Entry 7AQO (electron microscopy, 4.50 A resolution (low resolution: residue-level contacts below are approximate; hydrogen-bond / salt-bridge calls are withheld)); this record covers chains J and I of the 12 polymer chains in the assembly.

Chain J:
Protein: BJ4_G0025130.mRNA.1.CDS.1
From: Saccharomyces cerevisiae S288C
UniProt: A0A6A5PZX4 (A0A6A5PZX4_YEASX); residues 1-261 here = UniProt positions 1-261
Chain sequence (261 residues; each row starts with the number of its first residue):
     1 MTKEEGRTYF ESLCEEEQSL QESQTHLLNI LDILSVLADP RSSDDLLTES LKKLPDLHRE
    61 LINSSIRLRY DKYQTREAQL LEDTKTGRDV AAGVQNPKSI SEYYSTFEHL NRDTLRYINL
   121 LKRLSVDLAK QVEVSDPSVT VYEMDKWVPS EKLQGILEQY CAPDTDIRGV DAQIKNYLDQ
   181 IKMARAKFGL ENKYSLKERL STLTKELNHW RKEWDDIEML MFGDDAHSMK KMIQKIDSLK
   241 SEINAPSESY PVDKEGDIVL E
Disordered / not traced: 1-5, 41-43, 239-261

Chain I:
Protein: THO complex subunit MFT1
From: Saccharomyces cerevisiae S288C
UniProt: P33441 (MFT1_YEAST); numbering as in UniProt (aligned over 1-392)
Chain sequence (392 residues; each row starts with the number of its first residue):
     1 MPLSQKQIDQ VRTKVHYSEV DTPFNKYLDI LGKVTKLTGS IINGTLSNDD SKIEKLTEQN
    61 ISQLKESAHL RFLDLQSSID TKKVADENWE TCQQETLAKL ENLKDKLPDI KSIHSKLLLR
   121 IGKLQGLYDS VQVINREVEG LSEGRTSLVV TRAEWEKELG TDLVKFLIEK NYLKLVDPGL
   181 KKDSSEERYR IYDDFSKGPK ELESINASMK SDIENVRQEV SSYKEKWLRD AEIFGKITSI
   241 FKEELLKRDG LLNEAEGDNI DEDYESDEDE ERKERFKRQR SMVEVNTIEN VDEKEESDHE
   301 YDDQEDEENE EEDDMEVDVE DIKEDNEVDG ESSQQEDNSR QGNNEETDKE TGVIEEPDAV
   361 NDAEEADSDH SSRKLGGTTS DFSASSSVEE VK
Disordered / not traced: 1, 170-190, 250-392
UniProt features mapped onto this chain:
  - modified residue: Ser266 (Phosphoserine)

Interface between chain J and chain I:
Pairs across the interface (88):
  Tyr9(J) with Lys82(I)
  Phe10(J) with Asp86(I)
  Leu13(J) with Lys82(I)
  Cys14(J) with Lys83(I)
  Glu16(J) with Phe24(I)
  Glu17(J) with Gln76(I); Ile79(I); Lys83(I)
  Leu20(J) with Tyr27(I); Phe72(I); Leu75(I)
  Gln21(J) with Phe72(I)
  Ser23(J) with Tyr27(I)
  Gln24(J) with Tyr27(I); Phe72(I)
  Leu27(J) with Leu31(I); Val34(I)
  Leu31(J) with Ala68(I)
  Leu34(J) with Ile61(I)
  Ala38(J) with Leu56(I); Glu58(I); Ile61(I)
  His58(J) with Thr35(I); Gly39(I)
  Leu61(J) with Leu31(I); Thr35(I)
  Leu68(J) with Phe24(I); Leu28(I)
  Arg69(J) with Leu28(I)
  Lys72(J) with Phe24(I)
  Arg76(J) with Tyr17(I); Glu19(I)
  Glu77(J) with Tyr17(I)
  Leu80(J) with His16(I); Tyr17(I)
  Val90(J) with Gln93(I)
  Val94(J) with Glu101(I)
  Gln95(J) with Glu101(I)
  Asn96(J) with Glu101(I)
  Ile100(J) with Leu100(I); Leu103(I)
  Glu102(J) with Leu107(I)
  Thr106(J) with Ile110(I)
  Phe107(J) with Ile110(I)
  His109(J) with His114(I)
  Asp113(J) with His114(I); Leu117(I); Leu118(I)
  Thr114(J) with Leu117(I)
  Arg116(J) with Gln125(I)
  Tyr117(J) with Leu117(I); Arg120(I); Leu124(I)
  Leu120(J) with Leu124(I); Tyr128(I)
  Leu121(J) with Leu124(I); Tyr128(I)
  Ser125(J) with Tyr128(I)
  Val126(J) with Tyr128(I); Gln132(I)
  Asp127(J) with Val131(I); Asn135(I)
  Leu128(J) with Val131(I); Ile134(I); Asn135(I)
  Ala129(J) with Asn135(I)
  Gln131(J) with Gly198(I)
  Glu133(J) with Gly198(I); Lys200(I); Glu201(I)
  Leu153(J) with Ile134(I)
  Leu157(J) with Leu127(I)
  Tyr160(J) with Lys123(I); Gly126(I); Leu127(I); Ser130(I)
  Ala162(J) with Lys123(I)
  Pro163(J) with Lys123(I)
  Ile174(J) with Ser130(I)
  Leu178(J) with Ile134(I)
  Lys182(J) with Leu141(I)
  Arg185(J) with Pro199(I); Leu202(I)
  Phe188(J) with Asn206(I)
  Glu206(J) with Tyr223(I)
  His209(J) with Tyr223(I)
  Glu213(J) with Lys226(I)
  Asp216(J) with Asp230(I)
Also at the interface, not in a pair above, chain J (72 interface residues in all): Leu28, Ser35, Leu54, Pro55, Ile62, Ser65, Gly93, Ser99, Tyr103, Leu110, Leu124, Thr165, Gly189, Arg199
Also at the interface, not in a pair above, chain I (71 interface residues in all): Ser18, Asp21, Ile30, Thr38, Ile41, Ile42, Lys65, His69, Glu87, Lys104, Lys111, Ile121, Val133, Glu137, Val138, Glu203, Ile213, Val216, Val220

Summary:
72 residues of chain J face 71 of chain I across their interface.
Here chain J is BJ4_G0025130.mRNA.1.CDS.1 and chain I is THO complex subunit MFT1, both from Saccharomyces
cerevisiae S288C. Entry 7AQO (yeast THO-Sub2 complex dimer) was determined by electron microscopy together
with 7APX from the same study.
